PDB entry 4GKJ | X-ray diffraction, 3.30 A resolution | chains A and P of the 23 polymer chains in the assembly

[Chain A]
Molecule: 16S rRNA
Source organism: Thermus thermophilus
Sequence (1513 nucleotides; each row starts with the number of its first residue; note: 4 numbers in that range are skipped by the numbering (no residue carries them; nothing is unmodelled there)):
     5 UGGAGAGUUU GAUCCUGGCU CAGGGUGAAC GCUGGCGGCG UGCCUAAGAC AUGCAAGUCG
    65 UGCGGGCCGC GGGGUUUUAC UCCGUGGUCA GCGGCGGACG GGUGAGUAAC GCGUGGGUGA
   125 CCUACCCGGA AGAGGGGGAC AACCCGGGGA AACUCGGGCU AAUCCCCCAU GUGGACCCGC
   185 CCCUUGGGGU GUGUCCAAAG GGCUUUGCCC GCUUCCGGAU GGGCCCGCGU CCCAUCAGCU
   245 AGUUGGUGGG GUAAUGGCCC ACCAAGGCGA CGACGGGUAG CCGGUCUGAG AGGAUGGCCG
   305 GCCACAGGGG CACUGAGACA CGGGCCCCAC UCCUACGGGA GGCAGCAGUU AGGAAUCUUC
   365 CGCAAUGGGC GCAAGCCUGA CGGAGCGACG CCGCUUGGAG GAAGAAGCCC UUCGGGGUGU
   425 AAACUCCUGA ACCCGGGACG AAACCCCCGA CGAGGGGACU GACGGUACCG GGGUAAUAGC
   485 GCCGGCCAAC UCCGUGCCAG CAGCCGCGGU AAUACGGAGG GCGCGAGCGU UACCCGGAUU
   545 CACUGGGCGU AAAGGGCGUG UAGGCGGCCU GGGGCGUCCC AUGUGAAAGA CCACGGCUCA
   605 ACCGUGGGGG AGCGUGGGAU ACGCUCAGGC UAGACGGUGG GAGAGGGUGG UGGAAUUCCC
   665 GGAGUAGCGG UGAAAUGCGC AGAUACCGGG AGGAACGCCG AUGGCGAAGG CAGCCACCUG
   725 GUCCACCCGU GACGCUGAGG CGCGAAAGCG UGGGGAGCAA ACCGGAUUAG AUACCCGGGU
   785 AGUCCACGCC CUAAACGAUG CGCGCUAGGU CUCUGGGUCU CCUGGGGGCC GAAGCUAACG
   845 CGUUAAGCGC GCCGCCUGGG GAGUACGGCC GCAAGGCUGA AACUCAAAGG AAUUGACGGG
   905 GGCCCGCACA AGCGGUGGAG CAUGUGGUUU AAUUCGAAGC AACGCGAAGA ACCUUACCAG
   965 GCCUUGACAU GCUAGGGAAC CCGGGUGAAA GCCUGGGGUG CCCCGCGAGG GGAGCCCUAG
  1025 CACAGGUGCU GCAUGGCCGU CGUCAGCUCG UGCCGUGAGG UGUUGGGUUA AGUCCCGCAA
  1085 CGAGCGCAAC CCCCGCCGUU AGUUGCCAGC GGUUCGGCCG GGCACUCUAA CGGGACUGCC
  1145 CGCGAAAGCG GGAGGAAGGA GGGGACGACG UCUGGUCAGC AUGGCCCUUA CGGCCUGGGC
  1205 GACACACGUG CUACAAUGCC CACUACAAAG CGAUGCCACC CGGCAACGGG GAGCUAAUCG
  1265 CAAAAAGGUG GGCCCAGUUC GGAUUGGGGU CUGCAACCCG ACCCCAUGAA GCCGGAAUCG
  1325 CUAGUAAUCG CGGAUCAGCC AUGCCGCGGU GAAUACGUUC CCGGGCCUUG UACACACCGC
  1385 CCGUCACGCC AUGGGAGCGG GCUCUACCCG AAGUCGCCGG GAGCCUACGG GCAGGCGCCG
  1445 AGGGUAGGGC CCGUGACUGG GGCGAAGUCG UAACAAGGUA GCUGUACCGG AAGGUGCGGC
  1505 UGGAUCA
  1516 CUUUCU
Construct notes: insertion (1005, 1013, 1225-1226); conflict U1517 (C1508 in 48256), U1519 (C1510 in 48256)
Bound ions: Mg2+ site 1 near U12 (its only coordinating residue here); Mg2+ site 2 near G21 (its only coordinating residue here); Mg2+ site 3 near C48 (its only coordinating residue here); Mg2+ site 4 near A53 (its only coordinating residue here); Mg2+ site 5: A109, G110, G284; Mg2+ site 6 near G115 (its only coordinating residue here); Mg2+ site 7 near G133 (its only coordinating residue here); Mg2+ site 8 near G152 (its only coordinating residue here); Mg2+ site 9 near A201 (its only coordinating residue here); Mg2+ site 10 near G246 (its only coordinating residue here); Mg2+ site 11 near G252 (its only coordinating residue here); Mg2+ site 12: G255, U256; 54 more Mg2+ sites not listed
Residues lining bound ligands: paromomycin (PAR): G1387, U1388, C1389, A1390, C1391, C1467, G1468, A1469, A1470, G1471, U1472, C1473

[Chain P]
Protein: 30S ribosomal protein S16
Source organism: Thermus thermophilus
UniProt: Q5SJH3 (RS16_THET8); residue numbers follow UniProt; this construct covers 1-83
Sequence (83 residues; numbered 1 to 83; the number before each row is that of its first residue):
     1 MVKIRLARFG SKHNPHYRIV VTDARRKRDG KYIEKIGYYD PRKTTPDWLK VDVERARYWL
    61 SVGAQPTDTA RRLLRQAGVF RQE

[Chain A / chain P interface]
Contacting residue pairs (89; chain A residue first):
  C43(A) with Lys12(P), phosphate contact; His13(P), phosphate contact
  G44(A) with Ser11(P), phosphate contact; Lys12(P), hydrogen bond to the phosphate
  C103(A) with Arg25(P), hydrogen bond to the sugar
  G104(A) with Arg25(P), phosphate contact
  G105(A) with Lys27(P), phosphate contact
  A128(A) with Arg25(P), base contact
  C129(A) with Met1(P), hydrogen bond to the base
  C130(A) with Met1(P), sugar contact; Gly63(P), hydrogen bond to the sugar; Gln65(P), hydrogen bond to the sugar
  C131(A) with Ser61(P), hydrogen bond to the sugar; Val62(P), sugar contact; Gly63(P), hydrogen bond to the sugar
  G222(A) with Val62(P), hydrogen bond to the base
  A223(A) with Val2(P), sugar contact; Tyr58(P), sugar contact; Trp59(P), sugar contact; Val62(P), sugar contact
  U224(A) with Asp23(P), hydrogen bond to the sugar; Ile33(P), phosphate contact
  G225(A) with Asp23(P), sugar contact; Arg25(P), hydrogen bond to the sugar
  G304(A) with Gly30(P), phosphate contact; Lys31(P), phosphate contact
  G305(A) with Arg26(P), phosphate contact; Lys27(P), salt bridge to the phosphate; Gly30(P), phosphate contact; Lys31(P), hydrogen bond to the phosphate
  C306(A) with Arg26(P), salt bridge to the phosphate
  A320(A) with Arg25(P), base contact
  A369(A) with Tyr17(P), hydrogen bond to the sugar
  U370(A) with Leu6(P), hydrogen bond to the sugar; Tyr17(P), sugar contact; Arg28(P), hydrogen bond to the base; Thr69(P), hydrogen bond to the phosphate
  G371(A) with Arg5(P), hydrogen bond to the phosphate; Leu6(P), hydrogen bond to the phosphate; Arg28(P), sugar contact; Thr67(P), hydrogen bond to the phosphate; Thr69(P), phosphate contact
  G372(A) with Lys3(P), salt bridge to the phosphate; Arg5(P), salt bridge to the phosphate; Ala24(P), sugar contact; Thr67(P), phosphate contact
  C385(A) with Arg28(P), hydrogen bond to the phosphate
  G386(A) with Arg8(P), hydrogen bond to the phosphate; Arg28(P), salt bridge to the phosphate
  G387(A) with Arg8(P), salt bridge to the phosphate; Lys12(P), phosphate contact; His13(P), hydrogen bond to the phosphate
  A388(A) with Lys12(P), salt bridge to the phosphate; His13(P), salt bridge to the phosphate
  C443(A) with Arg42(P), hydrogen bond to the base
  G444(A) with Pro15(P), sugar contact; Pro41(P), sugar contact; Arg42(P), sugar contact; Lys43(P), salt bridge to the phosphate
  A445(A) with Lys43(P), hydrogen bond to the phosphate
  A446(A) with Lys43(P), salt bridge to the phosphate; Arg72(P), hydrogen bond to the sugar
  A447(A) with Asp68(P), hydrogen bond to the sugar; Arg72(P), sugar contact
  C448(A) with Asp68(P), sugar contact
  G456(A) with Gln82(P), hydrogen bond to the base
  A457(A) with Arg75(P), salt bridge to the phosphate; Phe80(P), sugar contact; Arg81(P), phosphate contact; Gln82(P), hydrogen bond to the sugar
  G458(A) with Arg75(P), salt bridge to the phosphate; Arg81(P), sugar contact
  C467(A) with His13(P), sugar contact
  A591(A) with Arg18(P), hydrogen bond to the phosphate
  A592(A) with Arg18(P), salt bridge to the phosphate
  G599(A) with Thr45(P), sugar contact
  G600(A) with Asn14(P), base contact; Thr44(P), sugar contact; Thr45(P), sugar contact
  C606(A) with Ser11(P), sugar contact
  C607(A) with Phe9(P), phosphate contact; Gly10(P), sugar contact; Asn14(P), sugar contact
  G608(A) with Phe9(P), phosphate contact; His16(P), sugar contact
  U609(A) with Arg18(P), salt bridge to the phosphate; Lys35(P), salt bridge to the phosphate; Tyr38(P), sugar contact
  G610(A) with Lys35(P), salt bridge to the phosphate
Also at the interface, not in a pair above, chain A (47 interface residues in all): G226, G459, A590
Also at the interface, not in a pair above, chain P (49 interface residues in all): Asp29, Tyr32, Glu83

[Overview]
The interface between chain A and chain P involves 47 residues on one side and 49 on the other; the contacts
include 28 hydrogen bonds and 16 salt bridges. Polar pairs include C129(A)-Met1(P), G222(A)-Val62(P) and
U370(A)-Arg28(P). Bound to chain A: paromomycin.
Chain A is 16S rRNA and chain P is 30S ribosomal protein S16, both from Thermus thermophilus; the structure,
Structure of the Thermus thermophilus 30S ribosomal subunit complexed with a human mitochondrial anticodon
stem loop ..., was determined by X-ray diffraction together with 4GKK from the same study.
